PDB entry 4TKS | X-ray diffraction, 3.20 A resolution | chain A

Chain A:
Protein: Epidermal growth factor receptor
Source organism: Homo sapiens
Notes: EC 2.7.10.1
UniProtKB: P00533 (EGFR_HUMAN); numbering as in UniProt (aligned over 695-1022)
Amino-acid sequence (332 residues; row label = number of the first residue in the row):
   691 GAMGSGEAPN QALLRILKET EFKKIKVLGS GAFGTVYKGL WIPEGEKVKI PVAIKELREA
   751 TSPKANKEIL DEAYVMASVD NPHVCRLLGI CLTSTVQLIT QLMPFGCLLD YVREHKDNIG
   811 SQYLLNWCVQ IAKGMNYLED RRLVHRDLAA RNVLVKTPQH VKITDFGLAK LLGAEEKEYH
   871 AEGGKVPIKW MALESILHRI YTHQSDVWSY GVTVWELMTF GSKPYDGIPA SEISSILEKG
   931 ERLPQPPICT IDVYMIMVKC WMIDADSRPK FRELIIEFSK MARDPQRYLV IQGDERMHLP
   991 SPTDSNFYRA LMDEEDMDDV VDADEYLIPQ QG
Disordered / not traced: 691-696, 748-750, 991-1003, 1020-1022
Differences from the reference sequence: expression tag (691-694)
Curated features (UniProtKB/Swiss-Prot):
  - active site: D837 (Proton acceptor)
  - binding site (ATP): L718 to V726, K745, T790, Q791, D855
  - site: Y1016 (Important for interaction with PIK3C2B)
  - modified residue: S695 (Phosphoserine), K745 (N6-(2-hydroxyisobutyryl)lysine), Y869 (Phosphotyrosine), S991 (Phosphoserine), S995 (Phosphoserine), Y998 (Phosphotyrosine), Y1016 (Phosphotyrosine)
  - cross-link (Glycyl lysine isopeptide (Lys-Gly)): K716 (interchain with G-Cter in ubiquitin), K737 (interchain with G-Cter in ubiquitin), K754 (interchain with G-Cter in ubiquitin), K757 (interchain with G-Cter in ubiquitin), K867 (interchain with G-Cter in ubiquitin), K929 (interchain with G-Cter in ubiquitin), K960 (interchain with G-Cter in ubiquitin), K970 (interchain with G-Cter in ubiquitin)

Summary:
Curated annotation (UniProt) lists active-site residue D837 and 13 ATP-binding residues.
Chain A is Epidermal growth factor receptor (Homo sapiens); the structure, Native-SAD phasing for human EGFR
kinase domain, was determined by X-ray diffraction, deposited together with 4TKQ and 4TKR.
